PDB entry 8WCL | electron microscopy, 2.65 A resolution | chains 6 and 8 of the 5 polymer chains in the assembly

== Chain 6 ==
Name: Chlorophyll a/c-binding protein Lhcf6
Organism: Chaetoceros neogracilis
Amino-acid sequence (211 residues; numbered 1 to 211; the number before each row is that of its first residue):
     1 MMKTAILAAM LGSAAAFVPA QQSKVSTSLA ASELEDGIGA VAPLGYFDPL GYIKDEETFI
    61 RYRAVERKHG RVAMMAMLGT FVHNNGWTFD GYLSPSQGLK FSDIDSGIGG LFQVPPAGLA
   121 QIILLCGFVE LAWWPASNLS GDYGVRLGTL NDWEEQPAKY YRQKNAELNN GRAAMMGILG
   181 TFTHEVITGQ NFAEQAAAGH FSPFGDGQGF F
Not modelled in the structure: 1-32, 198-211
Ion coordination: Chlorophyll c2 Mg near Q121 (its only coordinating residue here); Chlorophyll c1 Mg site 1 near E130 (its only coordinating residue here); chlorophyll a Mg near E167 (its only coordinating residue here); Chlorophyll c1 Mg site 2 near N170 (its only coordinating residue here)
Ligand contacts:
  - Fucoxanthin (A86; (3S,3'S,5R,5'R,6S,6'R,8'R)-3,5'-dihydroxy-8-oxo-6',7'-didehydro-5,5',6,6',7,8-hexahydro-5,6-epoxy-beta,beta-caroten-3'- yl acetate), molecule 1: V41, A42, P43, L44, N169, R172, A173, M176
  - Fucoxanthin (A86), molecule 2: F47, P49, L50, H69, V72, A73, A76, T80, H83, G107, I108, G110, L111, M175, M176, I178, L179
  - Fucoxanthin (A86), molecule 3: K68, V72, M75, Y92, L93, P95, F101, I122, C126, V129, E130, W134
  - Fucoxanthin (A86), molecule 4: M74, M75, M77, L78, F81, W134, V145, L147, N170, A173, A174, M176, G177, G180, T181, H184, F192
  - Fucoxanthin (A86), molecule 5: F81, N84, N85, L150, R162, Q163, F192, A196
  - Fucoxanthin (A86), molecule 6: R146, L147, L150
  - Fucoxanthin (A86), molecule 7: A193, A196, A197
  - chlorophyll a (CLA), molecule 1: L34, I38, G39, A40, L44, G45, Y46, F47, D48, Y52, I53, F59, Y62, R63, V65, E66, H69, R172, M175, M176, L179
  - chlorophyll a (CLA), molecule 2: V41, A42, P43, R162, N165, A166, N169, N170, A173
  - chlorophyll a (CLA), molecule 3: R71, M74, M75, L78, W134, G141, D142, Y143, G144, V145, R146, L147, N151, W153, Q163, K164, A166, E167, N170
  - chlorophyll a (CLA), molecule 4: M75, A76, L78, G79, V82, H83, W87, T88, F89, L93, F101, I104, D105, G110, L111, V114
  - chlorophyll a (CLA), molecule 5: F128, V129, A132, W133, W134, Y143
  - chlorophyll a (CLA), molecule 6: M176, L179, G180, T183, H184, I187
  - Chlorophyll c1 (KC1), molecule 1: R61, A64, V65, K68, H69, V72, I123, C126, G127, E130, L131, A136, S137
  - Chlorophyll c1 (KC1), molecule 2: L78, R162, Q163, A166, N170, A173
  - Chlorophyll c2 (KC2), molecule 1: R61, Y62, V65, H69
  - Chlorophyll c2 (KC2), molecule 2: L93, S94, P95, S96, V114, P115, A117, G118, Q121, I122, L125

== Chain 8 ==
Name: Chlorophyll a/b-binding protein
Organism: Chaetoceros neogracilis
Amino-acid sequence (207 residues; row label = number of the first residue in the row):
     1 MKLAVAALLV ASAAAFAPAP ASKASTSLKV SEIELGVTEP LGVYDPLGWL ESEPEAFERR
    61 RAVERKHGRV AMAAVVGTIV HNNHIVFDGY LSPSNNLKFS DIPTGVDGIR AIPTAGLAQI
   121 LAFFALVELA WMPASKYDGD YGVGYFGTDI KDPEEKARKL NVELNNGRAA MMGIMGNMVA
   181 EVLTGQTMYE QYASGHISPF GDGQGVF
Not modelled in the structure: 1-31, 201-207
Ion coordination: chlorophyll a Mg site 1 near E64 (its only coordinating residue here); Chlorophyll c1 Mg site 1 near E128 (its only coordinating residue here); chlorophyll a Mg site 2 near E163 (its only coordinating residue here); Chlorophyll c1 Mg site 2 near N166 (its only coordinating residue here)
Ligand contacts:
  - Fucoxanthin (A86; (3S,3'S,5R,5'R,6S,6'R,8'R)-3,5'-dihydroxy-8-oxo-6',7'-didehydro-5,5',6,6',7,8-hexahydro-5,6-epoxy-beta,beta-caroten-3'- yl acetate), molecule 1: T38, L41, N165, R168, A169, M172, L183
  - Fucoxanthin (A86), molecule 2: Y44, P46, L47, H67, V70, A71, A74, G77, T78, H81, G105, V106, G108, I109, M171, M172, I174, M175, M178
  - Fucoxanthin (A86), molecule 3: W49, E53, R60, M175, M178, V179, V182, L183
  - Fucoxanthin (A86), molecule 4: K66, R69, V70, A73, Y90, L91, P93, F99, I120, F124, E128, M132
  - Fucoxanthin (A86), molecule 5: M72, V75, V76, M132, V143, G144, Y145, F146, G147, N166, A169, A170, G173, G176, N177, M188, Y192
  - Fucoxanthin (A86), molecule 6: I79, N82, N83, Y145, F146, M188, Y189, Y192
  - Fucoxanthin (A86), molecule 7: Y189, Y192, A193
  - chlorophyll a (CLA), molecule 1: I33, L35, G36, V37, L41, G42, V43, Y44, D45, L47, W49, L50, F57, R60, R61, V63, E64, H67, R168, M171, M172, M175
  - chlorophyll a (CLA), molecule 2: T38, E39, P40, R158, N161, V162, N165, N166, A169
  - chlorophyll a (CLA), molecule 3: R65, R69, M72, M132, D138, G139, D140, Y141, G142, V143, G144, Y145, T148, D149, I150, K156, K159, L160, V162, E163, N166
  - chlorophyll a (CLA), molecule 4: V70, A73, A74, V76, G77, V80, H81, I85, V86, F87, L91, F99, I102, P103, G108, I109, I112
  - chlorophyll a (CLA), molecule 5: V106, D107, I109, R110, L117, M178
  - chlorophyll a (CLA), molecule 6: F123, L126, V127, A130, W131, M132, Y141, V143
  - chlorophyll a (CLA), molecule 7: A169, M172, G173, M175, G176, V179, A180, L183, T184, Q191, Y192, H196, I197, P199
  - Chlorophyll c1 (KC1), molecule 1: R59, A62, V63, K66, H67, V70, L121, F124, A125, E128, L129, A134, S135, Y137
  - Chlorophyll c1 (KC1), molecule 2: V76, I79, Y145, K159, V162, N166
  - Chlorophyll c2 (KC2), molecule 1: R59, R60, V63, H67, M175
  - Chlorophyll c2 (KC2), molecule 2: L91, S92, P93, S94, N95, I112, P113, A115, G116, Q119, I120, F123

== Chain 6 / chain 8 interface ==
Contacting residue pairs (7):
  G144(6) - R158(8)  hydrogen bond (backbone-side chain)
  R146(6) - E155(8)
  R146(6) - R158(8)
  R146(6) - K159(8)  hydrogen bond (backbone-side chain)
  G148(6) - E155(8)  hydrogen bond (backbone-side chain)
  D152(6) - K151(8)
  E154(6) - K151(8)
Other interface residues (no listed pair), chain 6 (6 interface residues in all): E155

== Summary ==
6 residues of chain 6 face 4 of chain 8 across their interface; the contacts include 3 hydrogen bonds. Polar
pairs include G144(6)-R158(8), R146(6)-K159(8) and G148(6)-E155(8). 2 Fucoxanthin molecules and one
chlorophyll a molecule are bound between chain 6 and chain 8.
Here chain 6 is Chlorophyll a/c-binding protein Lhcf6 and chain 8 is Chlorophyll a/b-binding protein, both
from Chaetoceros neogracilis. Entry 8WCL (FCP pentamer in Chaetoceros gracilis) was determined by electron
microscopy (same publication as 8WCK and 8JP3).
